Entry 2FS6 (X-ray diffraction, 1.35 A resolution); this record covers chain A.

[Chain A]
Molecule: Cellular retinoic acid-binding protein 2
Source organism: Homo sapiens
UniProtKB: P29373 (RABP2_HUMAN); residues 1-137 here = UniProt positions 1-137
Sequence (137 residues; numbered 1 to 137; the number before each row is that of its first residue):
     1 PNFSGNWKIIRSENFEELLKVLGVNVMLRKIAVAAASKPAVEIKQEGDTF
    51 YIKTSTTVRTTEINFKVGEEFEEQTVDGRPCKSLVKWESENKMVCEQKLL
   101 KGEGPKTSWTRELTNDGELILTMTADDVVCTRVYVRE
Not modelled in the structure: 1
Bound ions: Na+ near Asp127 (its only coordinating residue here)
From the paper describing this entry:
  - binding site for acetate ion: Arg111, Arg132, Tyr134
  - contacts within the chain: Ala36-Arg132, Val33-Arg132 (water-mediated contact)
  - conformationally variable residues (side-chain flip): Arg29, Lys30, Arg59, Arg132

[In short]
From the paper: a binding site for acetate ion at Arg111, Arg132 and Tyr134; conformational variability at
Arg29, Lys30 and Arg59 among others.
Chain A is Cellular retinoic acid-binding protein 2 (Homo sapiens); the structure, Crystal Structure of
Apo-Cellular Retinoic Acid Binding Protein Type II At 1.35 Angstroms Resolution, was determined by X-ray
diffraction (same publication as 2FR3, 2FRS and 2FS7).
